Entry 7FCF (X-ray diffraction, 3.30 A resolution); this record covers chains A and B of the 6 polymer chains in the assembly.

# Chain A
Protein: Fimbrial protein
Source organism: Chromobacterium haemolyticum
UniProtKB: A0A1W0CP47 (A0A1W0CP47_9NEIS); numbering as in UniProt (aligned over 2-155)
Sequence (154 residues; each row starts with the number of its first residue):
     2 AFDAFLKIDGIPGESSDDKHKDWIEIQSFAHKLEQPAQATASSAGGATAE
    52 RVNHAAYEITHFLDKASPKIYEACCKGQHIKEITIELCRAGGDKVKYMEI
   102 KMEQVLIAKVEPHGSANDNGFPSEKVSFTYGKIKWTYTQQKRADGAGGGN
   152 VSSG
Disordered / not traced: 34-54, 95-96, 120-121, 142-146

# Chain B
Protein: Fimbrial protein
Source organism: Chromobacterium haemolyticum
UniProtKB: A0A1W0CP47 (A0A1W0CP47_9NEIS); residues 2-164 here = UniProt positions 2-164
Sequence (163 residues; each row starts with the number of its first residue):
     2 AFDAFLKIDGIPGESSDDKHKDWIEIQSFAHKLEQPAQATASSAGGATAE
    52 RVNHAAYEITHFLDKASPKIYEACCKGQHIKEITIELCRAGGDKVKYMEI
   102 KMEQVLIAKVEPHGSANDNGFPSEKVSFTYGKIKWTYTQQKRADGAGGGN
   152 VSSGWDLTANKAI
Disordered / not traced: 36-52, 95, 146-147

# Interface between chain A and chain B
Pairs across the interface (42):
  Glu-15(A) / Tyr-138(B)  hydrogen bond
  Glu-15(A) / Gln-140(B)
  Asp-65(A) / Tyr-138(B)
  Lys-66(A) / Tyr-138(B)
  Lys-66(A) / Gln-140(B)
  Lys-66(A) / Val-152(B)
  Pro-69(A) / Trp-136(B)  hydrophobic
  Pro-69(A) / Val-152(B)
  Pro-69(A) / Ser-153(B)
  Pro-69(A) / Ser-154(B)  hydrogen bond (backbone-side chain)
  Lys-70(A) / Ser-153(B)
  Tyr-72(A) / Leu-34(B)
  Tyr-72(A) / Trp-136(B)  hydrophobic
  Cys-75(A) / Leu-34(B)  hydrophobic
  Cys-75(A) / Glu-35(B)
  Cys-76(A) / Leu-34(B)  hydrophobic
  Cys-76(A) / Val-53(B)  hydrophobic
  Cys-76(A) / His-55(B)  hydrogen bond
  Cys-76(A) / Trp-156(B)  hydrophobic
  Lys-77(A) / Trp-156(B)
  Ile-108(A) / Glu-35(B)
  Ala-109(A) / Leu-34(B)
  Ala-109(A) / Glu-35(B)
  Lys-110(A) / Lys-33(B)
  Lys-110(A) / Leu-34(B)
  Val-111(A) / Lys-33(B)
  Val-111(A) / Leu-34(B)  hydrogen bond (backbone-backbone)
  Glu-112(A) / His-32(B)
  Glu-112(A) / Lys-33(B)
  Pro-113(A) / Phe-30(B)
  Pro-113(A) / Ala-31(B)
  Pro-113(A) / His-32(B)  hydrogen bond (backbone-backbone)
  His-114(A) / Phe-30(B)
  Gly-115(A) / Ser-29(B)
  Gly-115(A) / Phe-30(B)  hydrogen bond (backbone-backbone)
  Ser-116(A) / Ala-2(B)
  Ser-116(A) / Gln-28(B)
  Ala-117(A) / Ala-2(B)  hydrophobic
  Asn-118(A) / Ala-2(B)  hydrogen bond (backbone-backbone)
  Phe-122(A) / Ala-2(B)
  Pro-123(A) / Phe-30(B)  hydrophobic
  Pro-123(A) / Tyr-98(B)
Other interface residues (no listed pair), chain A (25 interface residues in all): Leu-64, Glu-73, Leu-107
Other interface residues (no listed pair), chain B (24 interface residues in all): Phe-3, Tyr-58, Leu-88, Met-99, Gln-141

# In short
25 residues of chain A and 24 residues of chain B are in contact; the contacts include 7 hydrogen bonds. Polar
contacts include Glu-15(A)/Tyr-138(B), Pro-69(A)/Ser-154(B) and Cys-76(A)/His-55(B).
Chain A is Fimbrial protein and chain B is Fimbrial protein, both from Chromobacterium haemolyticum; the
structure, Crystal structure of T6SS Hcp protein, was determined by X-ray diffraction.
